PDB entry 7YEB | X-ray diffraction, 2.20 A resolution | chains A and C of the 3 polymer chains in the assembly

== Chain A ==
Molecule: Deoxyribodipyrimidine photolyase
Source organism: Methanosarcina mazei
UniProt: A0A0F8I5V2 (A0A0F8I5V2_METMZ); residues 3-464 here correspond to UniProt positions 1-462 (UniProt number = residue number - 2)
Chain sequence (482 residues; row label = number of the first residue in the row; numbers below 1 keep their minus sign (Met-17 is residue -17)):
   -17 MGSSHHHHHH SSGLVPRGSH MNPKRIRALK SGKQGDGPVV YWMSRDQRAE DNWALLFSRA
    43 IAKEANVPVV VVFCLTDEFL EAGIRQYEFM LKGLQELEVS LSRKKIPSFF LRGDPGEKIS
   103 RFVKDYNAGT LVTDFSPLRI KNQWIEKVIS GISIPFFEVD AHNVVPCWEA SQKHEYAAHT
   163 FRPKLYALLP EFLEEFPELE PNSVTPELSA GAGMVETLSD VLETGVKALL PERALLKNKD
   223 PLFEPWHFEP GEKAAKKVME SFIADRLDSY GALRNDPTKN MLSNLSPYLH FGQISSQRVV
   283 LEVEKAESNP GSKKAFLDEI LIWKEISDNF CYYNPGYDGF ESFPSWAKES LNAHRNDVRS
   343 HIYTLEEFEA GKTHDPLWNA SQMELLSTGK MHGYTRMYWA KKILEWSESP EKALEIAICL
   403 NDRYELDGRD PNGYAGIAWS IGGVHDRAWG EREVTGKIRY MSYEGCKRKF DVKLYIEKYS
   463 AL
Unresolved in the structure: -17 to -3, 189-197, 463-464
Sequence notes: initiating methionine (-17); expression tag (-16 to 2); engineered mutation Thr377 (Met375 in A0A0F8I5V2)
Ligand contacts: FAD (flavin-adenine dinucleotide): Tyr252, Leu264, Ser265, Asn266, Leu267, Ser268, Leu271, Phe298, Glu301, Ile302, Trp305, Lys306, Ser309, Lys372, Met373, Gly375, Arg378, Met379, Ala382, Asn403, Asp409, Gly410, Asp412, Asn414, Gly415, Gly418, Ile419, Ser422
From the paper describing this entry:
  - catalytic residues: Arg256 (proposed by the authors, not directly observed)

== Chain C ==
Molecule: CPD photolesion containing DNA
Sequence (14 nucleotides; numbered 1 to 14; the number before each row is that of its first residue):
     1 ATCGGCXCGC GCAA
Unresolved in the structure: 1-2, 14
Modified / non-standard residues: TTD (cis-syn cyclobutane thymine dimer) at position 7

== Interface between chain A and chain C ==
Pairs across the interface (24):
  Ala160(A) with TTD_7(C), hydrogen bond to the phosphate
  His161(A) with DC6(C), phosphate contact; TTD_7(C), hydrogen bond to the phosphate
  Arg164(A) with TTD_7(C), salt bridge to the phosphate
  Arg256(A) with TTD_7(C), base contact
  Asn257(A) with TTD_7(C), base contact
  Glu301(A) with TTD_7(C), base contact
  Trp305(A) with TTD_7(C), base contact
  Tyr376(A) with DC8(C), hydrogen bond to the phosphate
  Met379(A) with TTD_7(C), base contact
  Trp421(A) with TTD_7(C), base contact
  Arg429(A) with DC6(C), base contact
  Trp431(A) with DC8(C), base contact
  Arg441(A) with TTD_7(C), base contact; DC8(C), hydrogen bond to the sugar
  Tyr442(A) with DC8(C), phosphate contact; DG9(C), sugar contact
  Met443(A) with DC8(C), phosphate contact; DG9(C), phosphate contact
  Ser444(A) with DG9(C), hydrogen bond to the phosphate; DC10(C), phosphate contact
  Gly447(A) with DG9(C), phosphate contact
  Lys451(A) with DC8(C), salt bridge to the phosphate; DG9(C), salt bridge to the phosphate
Other interface residues (no listed pair), chain A (22 interface residues in all): Ala159, Glu446, Cys448, Arg450
Other interface residues (no listed pair), chain C (6 interface residues in all): DG5

== Summary ==
22 residues of chain A face 6 of chain C across their interface, with 5 hydrogen bonds and 3 salt bridges.
Among the polar pairs are Arg441(A)-DC8(C), Ala160(A)-TTD_7(C) and His161(A)-TTD_7(C). Ligands of chain A:
flavin-adenine dinucleotide. From the paper: the catalytic residue Arg256(A).
Here chain A is Deoxyribodipyrimidine photolyase (Methanosarcina mazei) and chain C is CPD photolesion
containing DNA. Entry 7YEB (TR-SFX MmCPDII-DNA complex: 3.35 ns snapshot. Includes 3.35 ns, dark, and
extrapolated structure factors) was determined by X-ray diffraction together with 7YC7, 7YCM, 7YCP, 7YCR,
7YD6, 7YD7 and 10 further entries from the same study.
